Entry 4K74 (X-ray diffraction, 2.50 A resolution); this record covers chains A and C of the 4 polymer chains in the assembly.

== Chain A ==
Name: DNA polymerase III subunit beta
Organism: Escherichia coli
Notes: EC 2.7.7.7
Reference sequence: Q1R4N6 (Q1R4N6_ECOUT); residue numbers follow UniProt; this construct covers 1-366
Sequence (372 residues; each row starts with the number of its first residue; numbers below 1 keep their minus sign (His-5 is residue -5)):
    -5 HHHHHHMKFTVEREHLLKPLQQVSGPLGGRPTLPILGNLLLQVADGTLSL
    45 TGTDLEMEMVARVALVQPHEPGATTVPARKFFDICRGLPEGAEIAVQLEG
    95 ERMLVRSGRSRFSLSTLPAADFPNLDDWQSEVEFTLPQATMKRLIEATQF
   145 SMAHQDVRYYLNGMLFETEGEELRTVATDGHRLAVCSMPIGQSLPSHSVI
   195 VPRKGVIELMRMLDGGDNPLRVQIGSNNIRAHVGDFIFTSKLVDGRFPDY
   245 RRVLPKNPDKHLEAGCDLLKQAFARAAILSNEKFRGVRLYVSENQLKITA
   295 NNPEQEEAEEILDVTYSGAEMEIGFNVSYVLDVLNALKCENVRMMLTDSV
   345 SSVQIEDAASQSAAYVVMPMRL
Not modelled in the structure: -5 to -1, 22-26, 209-211, 365-366
Sequence notes: expression tag (-5 to 0)

== Chain C ==
Name: UmuC peptide
Notes: fragment: beta binding peptide
Reference sequence: Q8FI25 (Q8FI25_ECOL6); numbering as in UniProt (aligned over 353-363)
Sequence (12 residues; row label = number of the first residue in the row):
   352 CQGVAQLNLFDD
Not modelled in the structure: 352-356, 362-363

== Interface between chain A and chain C ==
Residue-residue contacts (18):
  Arg152(A) with Asn359(C), hydrogen bond
  Thr172(A) with Leu360(C)
  Gly174(A) with Asn359(C); Leu360(C), hydrogen bond (backbone-backbone)
  His175(A) with Gln357(C); Leu358(C), hydrogen bond (side chain-backbone); Asn359(C)
  Arg246(A) with Phe361(C)
  Val247(A) with Leu360(C), hydrophobic
  Asn320(A) with Gln357(C)
  Tyr323(A) with Gln357(C)
  Met362(A) with Gln357(C), hydrogen bond (backbone-side chain); Leu358(C); Asn359(C); Leu360(C), hydrophobic
  Pro363(A) with Gln357(C), hydrogen bond (backbone-side chain); Leu358(C)
  Met364(A) with Gln357(C)
Interface residues without a listed pair, chain A (12 interface residues in all): Arg176

== Overview ==
The interface between chain A and chain C involves 12 residues on one side and 5 on the other; the contacts
include 5 hydrogen bonds. Among the polar pairs are Arg152(A)-Asn359(C), His175(A)-Leu358(C) and
Met362(A)-Gln357(C).
Chain A is DNA polymerase III subunit beta (Escherichia coli) and chain C is UmuC peptide; the structure, The
UmuC subunit of the E. coli DNA polymerase V shows a unique interaction with the ..., was determined by X-ray
diffraction.
